PDB entry 3BEP | X-ray diffraction, 1.92 A resolution | chains D and A of the 4 polymer chains in the assembly

== Chain D ==
Molecule: 14-nt DNA strand
Sequence (14 nucleotides; numbered 11 to 24; the number before each row is that of its first residue):
    11 TTTTATACGA TGGG

== Chain A ==
Molecule: DNA polymerase III subunit beta
From: Escherichia coli
Notes: EC 2.7.7.7
UniProtKB: P0A988 (DPO3B_ECOLI); numbering as in UniProt (aligned over 1-366)
Amino-acid sequence (366 residues; numbered 1 to 366; the number before each row is that of its first residue):
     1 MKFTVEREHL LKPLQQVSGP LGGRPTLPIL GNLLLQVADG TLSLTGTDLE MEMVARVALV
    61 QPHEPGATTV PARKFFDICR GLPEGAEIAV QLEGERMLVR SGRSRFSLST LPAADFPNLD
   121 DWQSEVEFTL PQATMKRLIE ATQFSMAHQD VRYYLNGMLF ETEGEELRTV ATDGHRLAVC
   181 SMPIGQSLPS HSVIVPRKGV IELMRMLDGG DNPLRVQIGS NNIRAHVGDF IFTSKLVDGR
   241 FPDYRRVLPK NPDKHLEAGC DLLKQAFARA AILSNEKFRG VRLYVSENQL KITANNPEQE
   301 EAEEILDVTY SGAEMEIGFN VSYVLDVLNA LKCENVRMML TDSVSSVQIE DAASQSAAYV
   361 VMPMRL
Curated features (UniProtKB/Swiss-Prot):
  - binding site (DNA): Arg-24, Arg-73, Gln-149, Tyr-153, Tyr-154
  - mutagenesis: Arg-24 (R24A: Mild defect in DNA replication, impaired loading of clamp on DNA, polymerase speed is wild-type. More severe replication defect and very poor clamp loading; when associated with A-149), Gly-66 (G66E: In dnaN159; a temperature- and UV-sensitive mutation, displays altered DNA polymerase usage, chronically induced SOS response; when associated with A-174), Ala-133 (A133T: Reduction of synthesis of beta*, probably due to mutation of its promoter), Met-135 (M135L: 3-fold reduction of synthesis of beta*, probably due to loss of its start codon), Met-146 (M146L: No effect on synthesis of beta*), Gln-149 (Q149A: Mild defect in DNA replication, impaired loading of clamp on DNA, polymerase speed is wild-type. More severe replication defect and very poor clamp loading; when associated with A-24), Tyr-153 to Tyr-154 (Very poor loading of clamp on DNA, polymerase speed is wild-type), Gly-174 (G174A: In dnaN159; a temperature- and UV-sensitive mutation, displays altered DNA polymerase usage, chronically induced SOS response; when associated with A-66), Gln-265 to Leu-366 (In dnaN806; temperature sensitive), Ile-272 to Leu-273 (Monomeric in solution, binds very tightly to subunit delta (holA). The monomer binds tightly to linear and circular DNA. Cannot bind both Pol III and IV simultaneously)
From the paper describing this entry:
  - binding site for the 14-nt DNA strand (chain D): Arg-24, Tyr-153, Tyr-154, Thr-172, Gly-174, Arg-240, Arg-246, Val-247, Met-362
  - binding site for the 10-nt DNA strand: Arg-24, Gln-149

== How chain D and chain A interact ==
Contacting residue pairs (9; chain D residue first):
  DT13(D) with Asp-208(A), sugar contact
  DA15(D) with Glu-8(A), base contact; Leu-11(A), sugar contact; Lys-12(A), salt bridge to the phosphate; Gln-15(A), phosphate contact; Phe-76(A), phosphate contact
  DT16(D) with Gln-15(A), phosphate contact; Phe-76(A), phosphate contact; Arg-80(A), salt bridge to the phosphate
Other interface residues (no listed pair), chain D (5 interface residues in all): DT12, DT14
Other interface residues (no listed pair), chain A (9 interface residues in all): Arg-7, Gly-209

== In short ==
5 residues of chain D and 9 residues of chain A are in contact; the contacts include 2 salt bridges. Polar
pairs include DA15(D)/Lys-12(A) and DT16(D)/Arg-80(A). The paper reports a binding site for the 14-nt DNA
strand (chain D) at Arg-24(A), Tyr-153(A) and Tyr-154(A) among others; a binding site for the 10-nt DNA strand
at Arg-24(A) and Gln-149(A).
Here chain D is a 14-nt DNA strand and chain A is DNA polymerase III subunit beta (Escherichia coli). Entry
3BEP (Structure of a sliding clamp on DNA) was determined by X-ray diffraction.
